Entry 9ML5 (electron microscopy, 3.40 A resolution); this record covers chains A and H of the 7 polymer chains in the assembly.

[Chain A]
Molecule: Spike glycoprotein
Organism: Severe acute respiratory syndrome coronavirus 2
UniProtKB: P0DTC2 (SPIKE_SARS2); numbering as in UniProt; present here: 1-676, 680-1213
Chain sequence (1256 residues; row label = number of the first residue in the row; note: 3 numbers in that range are skipped by the numbering (no residue carries them; nothing is unmodelled there)):
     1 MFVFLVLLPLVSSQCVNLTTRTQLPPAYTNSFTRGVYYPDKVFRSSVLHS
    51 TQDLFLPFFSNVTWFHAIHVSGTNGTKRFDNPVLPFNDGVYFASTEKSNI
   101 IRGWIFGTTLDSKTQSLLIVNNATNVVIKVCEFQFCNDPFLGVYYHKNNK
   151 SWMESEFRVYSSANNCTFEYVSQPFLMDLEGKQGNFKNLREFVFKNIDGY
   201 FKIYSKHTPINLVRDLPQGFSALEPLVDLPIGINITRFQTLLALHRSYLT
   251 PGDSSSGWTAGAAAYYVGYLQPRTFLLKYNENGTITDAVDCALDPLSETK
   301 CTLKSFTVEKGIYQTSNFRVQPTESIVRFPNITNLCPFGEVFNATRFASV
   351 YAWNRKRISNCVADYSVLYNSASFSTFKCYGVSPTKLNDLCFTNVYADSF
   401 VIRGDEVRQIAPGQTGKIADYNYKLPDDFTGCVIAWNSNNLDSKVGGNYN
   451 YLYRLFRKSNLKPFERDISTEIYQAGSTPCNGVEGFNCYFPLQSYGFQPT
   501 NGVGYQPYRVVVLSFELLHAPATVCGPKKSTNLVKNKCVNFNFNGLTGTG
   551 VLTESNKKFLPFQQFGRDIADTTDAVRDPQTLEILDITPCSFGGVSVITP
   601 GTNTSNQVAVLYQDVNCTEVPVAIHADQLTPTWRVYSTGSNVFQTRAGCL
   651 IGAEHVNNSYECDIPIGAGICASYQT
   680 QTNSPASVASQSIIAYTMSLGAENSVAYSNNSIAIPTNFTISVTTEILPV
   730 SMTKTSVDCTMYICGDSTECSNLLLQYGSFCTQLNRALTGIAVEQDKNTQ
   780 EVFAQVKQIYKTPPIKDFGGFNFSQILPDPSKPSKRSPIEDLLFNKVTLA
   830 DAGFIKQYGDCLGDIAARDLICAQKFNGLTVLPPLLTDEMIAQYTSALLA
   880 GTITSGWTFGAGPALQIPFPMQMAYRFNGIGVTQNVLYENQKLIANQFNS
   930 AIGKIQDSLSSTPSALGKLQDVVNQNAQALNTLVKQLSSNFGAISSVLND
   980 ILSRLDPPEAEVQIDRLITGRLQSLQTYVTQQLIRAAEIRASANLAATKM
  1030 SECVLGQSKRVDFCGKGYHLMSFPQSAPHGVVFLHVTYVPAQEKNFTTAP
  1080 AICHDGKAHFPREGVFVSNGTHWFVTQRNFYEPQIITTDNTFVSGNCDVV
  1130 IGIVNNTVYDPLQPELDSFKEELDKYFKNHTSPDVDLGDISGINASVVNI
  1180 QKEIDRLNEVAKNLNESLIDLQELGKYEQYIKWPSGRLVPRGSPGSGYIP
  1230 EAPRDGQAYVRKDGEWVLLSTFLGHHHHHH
Not modelled in the structure: 1-26, 70-77, 144-164, 173-185, 246-262, 623-635, 680-688, 828-853, 1148-1259
Sequence notes: engineered mutation Pro817 (Phe in P0DTC2), Pro892 (Ala in P0DTC2), Pro899 (Ala in P0DTC2), Pro942 (Ala in P0DTC2), Pro986 (Lys in P0DTC2), Pro987 (Val in P0DTC2); expression tag (1214-1259)
Disulfide bonds: Cys131-Cys166, Cys291-Cys301, Cys336-Cys361, Cys379-Cys432, Cys391-Cys525, Cys480-Cys488, Cys617-Cys649, Cys662-Cys671, Cys738-Cys760, Cys743-Cys749, Cys1032-Cys1043, Cys1082-Cys1126
Covalent attachments: N-acetylglucosamine (NAG) linked to Asn61, Asn122, Asn165, Asn234, Asn282, Asn331, Asn343, Asn603, Asn616, Asn657, Asn709, Asn717, Asn801, Asn1074, Asn1098, Asn1134
UniProt features mapped onto this chain:
  - region: Asn280 to Cys301 (Putative superantigen), Arg403 to Asp405 (Integrin-binding motif), Asn448 to Phe456 (Immunodominant HLA epitope recognized by the CD8+), Ser816 to Tyr837 (Fusion peptide 1), Lys835 to Phe855 (Fusion peptide 2), Asp1163 to Glu1202 (Heptad repeat 2)
  - site: Arg815, Ser816 (Cleavage)
  - glycosylation: Asn17 (N-linked (GlcNAc...) (complex) asparagine), Asn61 (N-linked (GlcNAc...) (hybrid) asparagine), Asn74 (N-linked (GlcNAc...) (complex) asparagine), Asn122 (N-linked (GlcNAc...) (hybrid) asparagine), Asn149 (N-linked (GlcNAc...) (complex) asparagine), Asn165 (N-linked (GlcNAc...) (complex) asparagine), Asn234 (N-linked (GlcNAc...) (high mannose) asparagine), Asn282 (N-linked (GlcNAc...) (complex) asparagine), Thr323 (O-linked (GalNAc) threonine), Ser325 (O-linked (HexNAc...) serine), Asn331 (N-linked (GlcNAc...) (complex) asparagine), Asn343 (N-linked (GlcNAc...) (complex) asparagine), Asn603 (N-linked (GlcNAc...) (hybrid) asparagine), Asn616 (N-linked (GlcNAc...) (complex) asparagine), Asn657 (N-linked (GlcNAc...) (complex) asparagine), Thr676 (O-linked (GlcNAc...) threonine), Asn709 (N-linked (GlcNAc...) (high mannose) asparagine), Asn717 (N-linked (GlcNAc...) (hybrid) asparagine), Asn801 (N-linked (GlcNAc...) (hybrid) asparagine), Asn1074 (N-linked (GlcNAc...) (hybrid) asparagine) and 5 more in UniProt
Reported in the primary citation:
  - mutagenesis - R357N, Y396T: decreased binding to M8b-B1

[Chain H]
Molecule: M8b-B8 heavy chain
Organism: Oryctolagus cuniculus
Chain sequence (223 residues; each row starts with the number of its first residue; a row labelled like 82A-82B holds insertion residues (82A, then the next letters in order)):
     1 QEQLEESGGGLVKPEGSLTLTCTASGFSFSSSYWI
   35A C
    36 WVRQAPGKGLEWIGCIY
   52A T
    53 GDGSTYYATWAKGRFTISKASSTTVTLQMT
82A-82B SL
    83 TAADTATYFCTREGGWYD
  100A L
   101 NLWGPGTLVTVSSASTKGPSVFPLAPSSKSTSGGTAALGCLVKDYFPEPV
   151 TVSWNSGALTSGVHTFPAVLQSSGLYSLSSVVTVPSSSLGTQTYICNVNH
   201 KPSNTKVDKRVEPKSCDK
Not modelled in the structure: 114-218
Disulfide bonds: Cys35A-Cys92

[How chain A and chain H interact]
Residue-residue contacts (22):
  Arg403(A) - Ser31(H)  hydrogen bond
  Asp405(A) - Tyr33(H)  hydrogen bond
  Glu406(A) - Tyr52(H)  hydrogen bond
  Lys417(A) - Phe29(H)
  Tyr453(A) - Ser30(H)  hydrogen bond
  Tyr453(A) - Ser31(H)  hydrogen bond
  Leu455(A) - Phe27(H)  hydrophobic
  Phe456(A) - Phe29(H)  hydrophobic
  Tyr489(A) - Phe27(H)
  Gln498(A) - Trp98(H)
  Thr500(A) - Trp98(H)  hydrogen bond
  Asn501(A) - Gly97(H)
  Asn501(A) - Trp98(H)  hydrogen bond (side chain-backbone)
  Gly502(A) - Trp98(H)
  Val503(A) - Tyr99(H)
  Gly504(A) - Tyr99(H)  hydrogen bond (backbone-side chain)
  Tyr505(A) - Tyr33(H)
  Tyr505(A) - Glu95(H)  hydrogen bond
  Tyr505(A) - Gly96(H)  hydrogen bond (side chain-backbone)
  Tyr505(A) - Gly97(H)
  Tyr505(A) - Trp98(H)
  Tyr505(A) - Tyr99(H)  hydrophobic
Interface residues without a listed pair, chain A (18 interface residues in all): Arg408, Thr415, Gly416
Interface residues without a listed pair, chain H (15 interface residues in all): Thr52A, Gly53, Asp54, Gly55
The authors on this interface:
  - epitope / paratope residues, chain A: Arg408(A), Thr415(A), Tyr453(A), Tyr489(A), Thr500(A)

[Overview]
18 residues of chain A face 15 of chain H across their interface; the contacts include 10 hydrogen bonds.
Polar pairs include Arg403(A)-Ser31(H), Asp405(A)-Tyr33(H) and Glu406(A)-Tyr52(H). From the paper: R357N and
Y396T of chain A reduce binding to M8b-B1; epitope/paratope residues Arg408(A), Thr415(A) and Tyr453(A) among
others.
Chain A is Spike glycoprotein (Severe acute respiratory syndrome coronavirus 2) and chain H is M8b-B8 heavy
chain (Oryctolagus cuniculus); the structure, Structure of the SARS-CoV-2 Spike 6P in complex with the rabbit
M8b-B8 Fab, was determined by electron microscopy, deposited together with 9ML4, 9ML7, 9ML8 and 9ML9.
